9G9C - chains E and D of the 10 polymer chains in the assembly; structure by electron microscopy, 2.72 A resolution.

== Chain E (and D) ==
Name: CRISPR system Cms endoribonuclease Csm3
Source organism: Enterococcus italicus DSM 15952
Notes: EC 3.1.-.-; chain D of this document is another copy of the same molecule, construct and numbering; everything in this record applies to it too
UniProtKB: E6LHV5 (CSM3_ENTI1); residue numbers follow UniProt; this construct covers 1-214
Amino-acid sequence (214 residues; each row starts with the number of its first residue):
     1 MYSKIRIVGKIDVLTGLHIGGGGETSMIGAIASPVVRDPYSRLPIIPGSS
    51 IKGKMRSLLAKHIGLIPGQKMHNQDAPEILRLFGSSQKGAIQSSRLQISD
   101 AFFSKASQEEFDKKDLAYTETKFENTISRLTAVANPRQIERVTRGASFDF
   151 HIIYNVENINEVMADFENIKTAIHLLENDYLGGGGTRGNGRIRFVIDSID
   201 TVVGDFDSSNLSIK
Unresolved in the structure: 1, 212-214 (chain D: 1, 22-25, 65-73)
Differences from the reference sequence: engineered mutation A32 (Asp in E6LHV5)

== Interface between chain E and chain D ==
Pairs across the interface (61):
  Y2(E) with K61(D); H62(D); L175(D), hydrophobic
  K4(E) with L175(D), hydrogen bond (side chain-backbone); N178(D); D179(D), salt bridge
  G22(E) with F123(D)
  G23(E) with F123(D)
  D38(E) with R144(D), salt bridge
  P39(E) with L116(D); E120(D); T143(D)
  Y40(E) with E110(D), hydrogen bond; F111(D), hydrophobic; L116(D), hydrophobic; R144(D)
  S41(E) with R144(D)
  P47(E) with K122(D)
  G48(E) with R187(D)
  S49(E) with K122(D), hydrogen bond; E124(D); R187(D), hydrogen bond (backbone-backbone)
  K52(E) with T186(D), hydrogen bond; R187(D)
  R56(E) with R129(D)
  S57(E) with R129(D)
  L65(E) with R129(D)
  G68(E) with L130(D)
  Q69(E) with R129(D); L130(D), hydrogen bond (backbone-backbone)
  K70(E) with L130(D)
  M71(E) with R129(D)
  H72(E) with T126(D); I127(D), hydrogen bond (side chain-backbone); R129(D), hydrogen bond
  D75(E) with R129(D), salt bridge
  S94(E) with T186(D)
  L96(E) with T186(D)
  Q97(E) with N178(D); D179(D), hydrogen bond; Y180(D); T186(D)
  I98(E) with T186(D), hydrogen bond (backbone-backbone); R187(D); G188(D), hydrogen bond (backbone-backbone)
  S99(E) with T15(D); G188(D); R191(D), hydrogen bond
  D100(E) with R141(D), salt bridge; R187(D); G188(D)
  F102(E) with L14(D); T15(D); R144(D)
  H151(E) with R191(D)
  I153(E) with N178(D)
  V202(E) with H174(D); N178(D)
  V203(E) with H174(D); L175(D), hydrophobic; N178(D)
Other interface residues (no listed pair), chain E (34 interface residues in all): A60, N155
Other interface residues (no listed pair), chain D (30 interface residues in all): L58, G145, G185

== Overview ==
34 residues of chain E and 30 residues of chain D are in contact; the contacts include 12 hydrogen bonds and 4
salt bridges. Among the polar pairs are K4(E)-D179(D), D38(E)-R144(D) and D75(E)-R129(D).
Both chains are CRISPR system Cms endoribonuclease Csm3 (Enterococcus italicus DSM 15952). Entry 9G9C (CryoEM
structure of Enterococcus italicus Csm-crRNA-CTR (3.2) complex) was determined by electron microscopy,
deposited together with 9G9A, 9G9B, 9G9D, 9G9E, 9G9F, 9G9G and 4 further entries.
